8WXB - chains Q and Z of the 51 polymer chains in the assembly; structure by electron microscopy, 4.20 A resolution (low resolution: residue-level contacts below are approximate; hydrogen-bond / salt-bridge calls are withheld).

# Chain Q
Molecule: Major carboxysome shell protein CsoS1
Organism: Prochlorococcus sp. MED4
UniProt: Q7V2D1 (CSOS1_PROMP); residues 1-98 here correspond to UniProt positions 6-103 (UniProt number = residue number + 5)
Sequence (98 residues; row label = number of the first residue in the row):
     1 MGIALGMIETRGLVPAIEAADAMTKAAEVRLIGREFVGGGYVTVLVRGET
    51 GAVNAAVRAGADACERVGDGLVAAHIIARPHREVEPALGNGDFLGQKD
Unresolved in the structure: 1, 89-98

# Chain Z
Molecule: Carboxysome assembly protein CsoS2
Organism: Prochlorococcus sp. MED4
UniProt: Q7V2C8 (CSOS2_PROMP); residues 1-765 here = UniProt positions 1-765
Sequence (765 residues; each row starts with the number of its first residue):
     1 MSTKTSREIALERRKAMSDGGKKAALHSSSTKDRVRSSQDINSTGATSSN
    51 KKVLTSPSKSNIPANKIARKSTSSKLSSKELGIERRKAMSTHGKSAINSS
   101 DRTRTDVKSDIKVNKVISTEKPQALKDHNNNIKDNQVVKQNIKRRINQKR
   151 KPITNTSRDIVLARREAQSKHGKSASKQNTSAASLARRGDPDLSSREISQ
   201 RVRELRSKTGSTSKQGNGKCRPCGPNKNGSKLNIADASWKVGKSETDSGQ
   251 TVTGTQANRSLKTTGNEASTCRTVTGTQYMGAEVTGQFCQDKPKYKQPIR
   301 ASVTTTTSGNKVTGNEVGRSEKVTGDEPGTCKNLTGTEYISANQSKKYCG
   351 EVIKKPSKVMQSITTDGLKVSGSLPGRSSLVTGDESGSGKQLTGDQYLGS
   401 EPSPKGKSFEKVGSYDTLNGNNVTGTGVGRSDYVTGNEYGSCKNLTGDEY
   451 IGSQQYEKFCGSTPKPEARKVGLSLSSKSNLISGTMTGRSKIVTGDEPGS
   501 CKVLTGTPYAGLDQINDNCNAEIADDMKSRATVNSGNNSNARLTGLQPGI
   551 GGVMTGATKGSCKNLTGTPYIGGDQFLSNCETPPNDASYANQEKSASNSW
   601 KEFSVNSPSREKYSAKNTEGVTGNRYEDSSKITGPFDMAEDKVTGTEQFR
   651 FEPNKNMTYKQKMKQEESQNIDIPTDKKEPSKITGEGQSAGNITGDDWDR
   701 GDKVTGTEGVSARKRNPSRAGFMGAMPPVDNKRNDETEKPDFLITGSSGN
   751 TRDGQLVTFSGGARG
Unresolved in the structure: 1-299, 351-358, 656-765
Disulfide bonds: Cys331-Cys349, Cys442-Cys460, Cys501-Cys519, Cys562-Cys580
UniProt features mapped onto this chain:
  - region: Asp735 to Gly765 (C-terminal peptide)

# Chain Q / chain Z interface
Pairs across the interface - 31 pairs, chain Q then chain Z:
  Asp21(Q) - Lys470(Z)
  Ala22(Q) - Lys470(Z)
  Ala26(Q) - Asp448(Z)
  Asn54(Q) - Gly427(Z)
  Asn54(Q) - Val428(Z)
  Asn54(Q) - Tyr450(Z)
  Ala55(Q) - Tyr450(Z)
  Val57(Q) - Val423(Z)
  Arg58(Q) - Tyr415(Z)
  Arg58(Q) - Gly427(Z)
  Arg58(Q) - Tyr450(Z)
  Arg58(Q) - Ile451(Z)
  Arg58(Q) - Gly452(Z)
  Ala61(Q) - Asn421(Z)
  Asp62(Q) - Thr417(Z)
  Asp62(Q) - Asn419(Z)
  Asp62(Q) - Asn421(Z)
  Asp62(Q) - Glu467(Z)
  Ala63(Q) - Ala468(Z)
  Ala63(Q) - Val471(Z)
  Glu65(Q) - Asn421(Z)
  Arg66(Q) - Arg469(Z)
  Arg66(Q) - Val471(Z)
  Arg66(Q) - Leu473(Z)
  Val67(Q) - Ser483(Z)
  Ala74(Q) - Val423(Z)
  Ala74(Q) - Thr424(Z)
  His75(Q) - Thr424(Z)
  His75(Q) - Gly425(Z)
  Ile76(Q) - Gly425(Z)
  Ile76(Q) - Thr426(Z)
Also at the interface, not in a pair above, chain Q (19 interface residues in all): Glu18, Ala59, Leu71
Also at the interface, not in a pair above, chain Z (23 interface residues in all): Val412, Pro466

# In short
19 residues of chain Q face 23 of chain Z across their interface.
Chain Q is Major carboxysome shell protein CsoS1 and chain Z is Carboxysome assembly protein CsoS2, both from
Prochlorococcus sp. MED4; the structure, Cryo-EM structure of the alpha-carboxysome shell vertex from
Prochlorococcus MED4, was determined by electron microscopy.
